9JC1 - chains E and K of the 14 polymer chains in the assembly; structure by electron microscopy, 2.79 A resolution.

# Chain E
Name: ATP synthase subunit beta
Organism: Bacillus sp. PS3
Notes: EC 7.1.2.2
Reference sequence: A0A0M4U1P9 (A0A0M4U1P9_BACP3); numbering as in UniProt (aligned over 1-473)
Chain sequence (484 residues; numbered -10 to 473; the number before each row is that of its first residue; numbers below 1 keep their minus sign (Met-10 is residue -10)):
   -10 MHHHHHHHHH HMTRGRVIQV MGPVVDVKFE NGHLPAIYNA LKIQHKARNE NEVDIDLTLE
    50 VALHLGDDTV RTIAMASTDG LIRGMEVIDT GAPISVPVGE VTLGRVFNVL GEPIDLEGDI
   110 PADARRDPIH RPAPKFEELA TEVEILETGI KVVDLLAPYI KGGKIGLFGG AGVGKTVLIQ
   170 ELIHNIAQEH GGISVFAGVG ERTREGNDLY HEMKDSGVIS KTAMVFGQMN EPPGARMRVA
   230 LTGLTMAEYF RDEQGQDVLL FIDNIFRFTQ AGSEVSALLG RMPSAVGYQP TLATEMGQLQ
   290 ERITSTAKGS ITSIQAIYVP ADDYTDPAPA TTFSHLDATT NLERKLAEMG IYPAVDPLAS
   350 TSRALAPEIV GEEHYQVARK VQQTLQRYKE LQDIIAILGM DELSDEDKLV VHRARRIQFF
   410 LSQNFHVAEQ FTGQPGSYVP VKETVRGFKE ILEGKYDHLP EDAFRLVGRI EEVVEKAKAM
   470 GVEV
Unresolved in the structure: -10 to 0, 472-473
Differences from the reference sequence: initiating methionine (-10); expression tag (-9 to 0)
Small-molecule neighbours: ADP (adenosine-5'-diphosphate): Gly159, Gly161, Val162, Gly163, Lys164, Thr165, Val166, Arg191, Glu194, Tyr341, Phe414, Ala417, Phe420

# Chain K
Name: ATP synthase delta subunit, ATP synthase subunit alpha
Organism: Bacillus sp. PS3
Notes: EC 7.1.2.2
Reference sequence: A0A0M3VGF9 (A0A0M3VGF9_BACP3); residues 80-580 here correspond to UniProt positions 2-502 (UniProt number = residue number - 78)
Chain sequence (580 residues; each row starts with the number of its first residue):
     1 MGIAKAVAYS ARPLTDEELR ALSDVFAQKV GKQTLEIENI IDPELIGGVR LRIGNRIYDG
    61 SVSGQLERIR RQLIGGSGGS IRAEEISALI KQQIENYESQ IQVSDVGTVI QVGDGIARAH
   121 GLDNVMSGEL VEFANGVMGM ALNLEENNVG IVILGPYTGI KEGDEVRRTG RIMEVPVGEA
   181 LIGRVVNPLG QPVDGLGPVE TTETRPIESP APGVMDRRSV HEPLQTGIKA IDALVPIGRG
   241 QRELIIGDRQ TGKTSVAIDT IINQKDQNMI SIYVAIGQKE STVRTVVETL RKHGALDYTI
   301 VVTASASQPA PLLFLAPYAG VAMGEYFMYK GKHVLVVYDD LSKQAAAYRE LSLLLRRPPG
   361 REAYPGDIFY LHSRLLERAA KLSDAKGGGS LTALPFVETQ AGDISAYIPT NVISITDGQI
   421 FLQSDLFFSG VRPAINAGLS VSRVGGAAQI KAMKKVAGTL RLDLAAYREL EAFAQFGSDL
   481 DKATQAKLAR GARTVEVLKQ DLHQPIPVEK QVLIIYALTR GFLDDIPVED VRRFEKEFYL
   541 FLDQNGQHLL EHIRTTKDLP NEDDLNKAIE AFKKTFVVSQ
Unresolved in the structure: 1-5, 75-85, 475-478, 580
Differences from the reference sequence: variant Pro210 (Arg132 in A0A0M3VGF9), Ser271 (Cys193 in A0A0M3VGF9), Phe541 (Trp463 in A0A0M3VGF9)
Metal / ion sites: Mg2+ near Thr254 (its only coordinating residue here)

# Interface between chain E and chain K
Contacting residue pairs (56):
  Leu23(E) with Lys161(K), hydrogen bond (backbone-side chain); Glu162(K)
  Tyr27(E) with Thr158(K)
  Leu52(E) with Asp114(K)
  His53(E) with Gln111(K); Val112(K), hydrogen bond (backbone-backbone); Lys161(K); Glu162(K)
  Leu54(E) with Ile110(K); Gln111(K)
  Gly55(E) with Ile110(K), hydrogen bond (backbone-backbone); Glu162(K)
  Asp56(E) with Glu162(K), hydrogen bond (backbone-side chain)
  Asp57(E) with Glu162(K)
  Phe125(E) with Val193(K); Asp194(K); Glu280(K); Arg284(K), hydrogen bond (backbone-side chain)
  Glu126(E) with Arg284(K)
  Leu128(E) with Glu280(K); Ser281(K); Arg284(K)
  Thr130(E) with Ser281(K); Thr285(K)
  Lys153(E) with Lys279(K)
  Gly269(E) with Arg356(K)
  Arg270(E) with Asp114(K), salt bridge
  Met271(E) with Leu353(K), hydrophobic; Arg356(K); Arg357(K); Pro359(K), hydrophobic
  Ser273(E) with Arg349(K)
  Ala274(E) with Arg349(K); Glu362(K); Ala363(K)
  Pro279(E) with Glu350(K)
  Thr280(E) with Glu350(K)
  Thr283(E) with Glu350(K), hydrogen bond
  Gly286(E) with Ser307(K)
  Glu290(E) with Lys279(K); Glu280(K); Ser307(K)
  Ala319(E) with Arg249(K); Gln400(K)
  Phe322(E) with Arg249(K)
  His324(E) with Lys279(K); Ala306(K)
  Asp326(E) with Lys279(K), salt bridge
  Leu347(E) with Phe428(K)
  Tyr364(E) with Arg432(K), hydrogen bond
  Arg368(E) with Arg432(K)
  Gln371(E) with Phe428(K)
  Gln372(E) with Phe428(K); Ser429(K), hydrogen bond (side chain-backbone)
  Gln375(E) with Ser429(K)
  Glu379(E) with Ser429(K)
Interface residues without a listed pair, chain E (44 interface residues in all): Ala25, Ile26, Pro272, Ala282, Gln287, Tyr313, Thr314, Ser323, Leu325, Thr350
Interface residues without a listed pair, chain K (43 interface residues in all): Gly113, Tyr157, Val185, Gly195, Gln250, Gln278, Val283, Val287, Ser305, Gln308, Lys343, Leu354, Asp425, Phe427

# Summary
44 residues of chain E face 43 of chain K across their interface, with 8 hydrogen bonds and 2 salt bridges.
Among the polar pairs are Arg270(E)-Asp114(K), Asp326(E)-Lys279(K) and Leu23(E)-Lys161(K). Bound to chain E:
ADP.
Here chain E is ATP synthase subunit beta and chain K is ATP synthase delta subunit, ATP synthase subunit
alpha, both from Bacillus sp. PS3. Entry 9JC1 (Engineering of ATP synthase) was determined by electron
microscopy together with 9JC2 from the same study.
